6CR3 - chains P and A of the 4 polymer chains in the assembly; structure by X-ray diffraction, 1.95 A resolution.

# Chain P
Molecule: 10-nt DNA strand
Sequence (10 nucleotides; numbered 1 to 10; the number before each row is that of its first residue):
     1 GCTGATGCGC
Modified / non-standard residues: DOC (2',3'-dideoxycytidine-5'-monophosphate) at position 10
Ion coordination: Na+: DG9 (shared with Thr101(A), Val103(A), Ile106(A) of chain A)

# Chain A
Protein: DNA polymerase beta
Organism: Homo sapiens
Notes: EC 2.7.7.7, 4.2.99.-
UniProtKB: P06746 (DPOLB_HUMAN); residue numbers follow UniProt; this construct covers 1-335
Amino-acid sequence (335 residues; each row starts with the number of its first residue):
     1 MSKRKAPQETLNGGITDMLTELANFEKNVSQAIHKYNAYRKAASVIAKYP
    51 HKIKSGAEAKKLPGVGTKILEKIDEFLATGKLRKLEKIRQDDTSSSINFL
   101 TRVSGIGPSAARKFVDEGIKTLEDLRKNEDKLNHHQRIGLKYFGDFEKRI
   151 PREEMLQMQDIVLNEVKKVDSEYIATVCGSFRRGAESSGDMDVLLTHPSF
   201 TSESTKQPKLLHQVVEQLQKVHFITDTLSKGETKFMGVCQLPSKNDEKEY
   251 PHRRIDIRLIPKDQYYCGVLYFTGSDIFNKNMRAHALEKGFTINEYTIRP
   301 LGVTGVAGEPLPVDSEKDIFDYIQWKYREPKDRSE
Unresolved in the structure: 1-9
Differences from the reference sequence: conflict Leu70 (Ala in P06746)
Ion coordination: Na+ site 1: Lys60, Leu62, Val65 (shared with 1 residue of chain D); Na+ site 2: Thr101, Val103, Ile106 (shared with DG9(P) of chain P); Na+ site 3: Asp190, Asp192, Asp256 (together with beta, gamma dATP analogue); Mg2+: Asp190, Asp192 (together with beta, gamma dATP analogue)
Small-molecule neighbours: beta, gamma dATP analogue (H84; 2'-deoxy-5'-O-[(R)-{[(R)-[dibromo(phosphono)methyl](hydroxy)phosphoryl]oxy}(hydroxy)phosphoryl]adenosine): Arg149, Gly179, Ser180, Arg183, Ser188, Gly189, Asp190, Asp192, Tyr271, Phe272, Thr273, Gly274, Ser275, Asp276, Asn279, Arg283
Curated features (UniProtKB/Swiss-Prot):
  - region: Arg183 to Asp192 (DNA-binding)
  - active site: Lys72 (Nucleophile)
  - binding site (K(+)): Lys60, Leu62, Val65, Thr101, Val103, Ile106
  - binding site (Na(+)): Lys60, Leu62, Val65, Thr101, Val103, Ile106
  - binding site (dATP): Arg149, Ser180, Arg183, Gly189, Asp190
  - binding site (dCTP): Arg149, Ser180, Arg183, Gly189, Asp190
  - binding site (dGTP): Arg149, Ser180, Arg183, Gly189, Asp190, Asp192
  - binding site (dTTP): Arg149, Ser180, Arg183, Gly189, Asp190
  - binding site (Mg(2+)): Asp190, Asp192, Asp256
  - modified residue: Lys72 (N6-acetyllysine), Arg83 (Omega-N-methylarginine), Arg152 (Omega-N-methylarginine)
  - cross-link (Glycyl lysine isopeptide (Lys-Gly)): Lys41 (interchain with G-Cter in ubiquitin), Lys61 (interchain with G-Cter in ubiquitin), Lys81 (interchain with G-Cter in ubiquitin)
  - natural variant: Leu22 (L22P: Found in a gastric cancer sample; uncertain significance), Tyr39 (Y39C: Found in a gastric cancer sample; uncertain significance), Gly118 (G118V: Decreased DNA-directed DNA polymerase activity), Arg137 (R137Q: Decreased function in base-excision repair), Arg149 (R149I: Decreased DNA-directed DNA polymerase activity), Asp160 (D160N: Found in a gastric cancer sample; uncertain significance), Cys239 (C239R: Found in a gastric cancer sample; uncertain significance), Lys289 (K289M: Found in a colon cancer sample; uncertain significance), Asn294 (N294D: Found in a gastric cancer sample; uncertain significance), Glu295 (E295K: Found in a gastric cancer sample; uncertain significance)
  - mutagenesis: Phe25 (F25W: No effect on 5'-dRP lyase activity. Decreased ssDNA binding), His34 (H34G: Decreased 5'-dRP lyase activity. Decreased ssDNA binding), Lys35 (K35A: Decreased 5'-dRP lyase activity. Decreased ssDNA binding. Loss of 5'-dRP lyase activity; when associated with A-68 and A-72. Decreased ssDNA binding; when associated with A-68 and A-72 ...), Tyr39 (Y39F: No effect on 5'-dRP lyase activity; Y39Q: Abolishes DNA polymerase and 5'-dRP lyase activity), Lys41 (K41R: Abolishes ubiquitination; when associated with R-61 and R-81), Lys60 (K60A: Decreased 5'-dRP lyase activity. Decreased ssDNA binding), Lys61 (K61R: Abolishes ubiquitination; when associated with R-41 and R-81), Lys68 (K68A: No effect on 5'-dRP lyase activity. Decreased ssDNA binding. Loss of 5'-dRP lyase activity; when associated with A-35 and A-72. Decreased ssDNA binding; when associated with A-35 and A-72 ...), Glu71 (E71Q: No effect on 5'-dRP lyase activity. No effect on structure shown by circular dichroism. No effect on ssDNA binding), Lys72 (K72A: Severely reduced 5'-dRP lyase activity. Does not affect ssDNA binding. Loss of 5'-dRP lyase activity; when associated with A-35 and A-68. Decreased ssDNA binding ...), Glu75 (E75A: Slightly decreased 5'-dRP lyase activity. Decreased ssDNA binding. No effect on structure shown by circular dichroism), Lys81 (K81R: Abolishes ubiquitination; when associated with R-41 and R-61), 5 further mutagenesis entries in UniProt
Reported in the primary citation:
  - binding site for beta, gamma dATP analogue: Arg183

# How chain P and chain A interact
Residue-residue contacts (17):
  DG7(P) with Ser109(A), phosphate contact
  DC8(P) with Gly105(A), sugar contact; Gly107(A), hydrogen bond to the phosphate; Pro108(A), phosphate contact; Ser109(A), hydrogen bond to the phosphate; Ala110(A), hydrogen bond to the phosphate
  DG9(P) with Val103(A), phosphate contact; Ser104(A), phosphate contact; Gly105(A), hydrogen bond to the phosphate; Ile106(A), phosphate contact; His135(A), sugar contact; Lys234(A), base contact; Met236(A), phosphate contact; Arg254(A), phosphate contact
  DOC_10(P) with Arg254(A), salt bridge to the phosphate; Asp256(A), sugar contact; Tyr271(A), base contact
Other interface residues (no listed pair), chain A (15 interface residues in all): Asp190

# Summary
4 residues of chain P and 15 residues of chain A are in contact, with 4 hydrogen bonds and 1 salt bridge.
Among the polar pairs are DC8(P)-Gly107(A), DC8(P)-Ser109(A) and DC8(P)-Ala110(A). Bound to chain A: beta,
gamma dATP analogue. From the paper: a binding site for beta, gamma dATP analogue at Arg183(A).
Chain P is a 10-nt DNA strand and chain A is DNA polymerase beta (Homo sapiens); the structure, Ternary
complex crystal structure of DNA polymerase Beta with a dideoxy terminated primer with CBr2, beta ..., was
determined by X-ray diffraction, deposited together with 6BEL, 6BEM, 6CR4, 6CR5, 6CR6, 6CR7 and 20 further
entries.
